Entry 2QDG (X-ray diffraction, 2.20 A resolution); this record covers chains A and B of the 4 polymer chains in the assembly.

== Chain A (and B) ==
Protein: Fructose-1,6-bisphosphate aldolase
Organism: Leishmania mexicana
Notes: EC 4.1.2.13; chain B of this document is another copy of the same molecule, construct and numbering; everything in this record applies to it too
Reference sequence: Q9U5N6 (Q9U5N6_LEIME); residue numbers follow UniProt; this construct covers 1-371
Amino-acid sequence (391 residues; each row starts with the number of its first residue; numbers below 1 keep their minus sign (Met-19 is residue -19)):
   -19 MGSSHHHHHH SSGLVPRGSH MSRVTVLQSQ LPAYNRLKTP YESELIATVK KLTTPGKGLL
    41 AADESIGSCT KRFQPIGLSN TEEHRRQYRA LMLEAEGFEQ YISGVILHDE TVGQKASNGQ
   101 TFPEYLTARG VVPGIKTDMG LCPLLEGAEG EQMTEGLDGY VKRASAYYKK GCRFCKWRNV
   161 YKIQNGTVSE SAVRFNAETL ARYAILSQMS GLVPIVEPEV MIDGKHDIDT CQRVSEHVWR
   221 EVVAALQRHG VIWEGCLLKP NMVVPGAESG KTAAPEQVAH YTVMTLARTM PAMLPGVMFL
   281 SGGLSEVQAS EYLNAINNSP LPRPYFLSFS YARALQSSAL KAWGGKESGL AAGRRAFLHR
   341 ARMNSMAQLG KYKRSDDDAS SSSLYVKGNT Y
Disordered / not traced: -19 to 0, 367-371
Construct notes: expression tag (-19 to 0)
Covalently attached groups: 1,6-fructose diphosphate (linear form) (2FP) linked to Lys239
Small-molecule neighbours: 1,6-fructose diphosphate (linear form) (2FP): Ala41, Asp43, Glu44, Ser45, Ser48, Arg52, Ile86, Lys116, Lys156, Arg158, Glu197, Leu280, Ser281, Gly282, Ser310, Tyr311, Ala312, Arg313

== Chain A / chain B interface ==
Residue-residue contacts (17; chain A residue first):
  Met1(A) with Leu7(B)
  Ser2(A) with Leu7(B); Gln8(B), hydrogen bond (backbone-backbone)
  Arg3(A) with Thr5(B); Val6(B)
  Val4(A) with Val4(B); Thr5(B); Val6(B), hydrogen bond (backbone-backbone)
  Thr5(A) with Arg3(B); Val4(B); Thr5(B), hydrogen bond
  Val6(A) with Arg3(B); Val4(B), hydrogen bond (backbone-backbone)
  Leu7(A) with Ser2(B)
  Gln8(A) with Ser2(B), hydrogen bond (backbone-backbone)
  Leu11(A) with Val4(B), hydrophobic; Leu11(B), hydrophobic
Also at the interface, not in a pair above, chain A (10 interface residues in all): Pro12
Also at the interface, not in a pair above, chain B (10 interface residues in all): Met1, Pro12

== In short ==
Chain A and chain B each contribute 10 residues to their interface, with 5 hydrogen bonds. Among the polar
pairs are Thr5(A)-Thr5(B), Ser2(A)-Gln8(B) and Val4(A)-Val6(B). 1,6-fructose diphosphate (linear form) is
covalently linked to Lys239(A).
Both chains are Fructose-1,6-bisphosphate aldolase (Leishmania mexicana). Entry 2QDG
(Fructose-1,6-bisphosphate Schiff base intermediate in FBP aldolase from Leishmania mexicana) was determined
by X-ray diffraction together with 2QAP and 2QDH from the same study.
